Entry 8ORF (electron microscopy, 2.50 A resolution); this record covers chains B and C of the 3 polymer chains in the assembly.

[Chain B (and C)]
Molecule: Microtubule-associated protein tau
Organism: Homo sapiens
Notes: chain C of this document is another copy of the same molecule, construct and numbering; everything in this record applies to it too
UniProt: P10636 (TAU_HUMAN), isoform P10636-7; residues 30-441 here correspond to UniProt positions 1-412 (UniProt number = residue number - 29)
Chain sequence (412 residues; row label = number of the first residue in the row):
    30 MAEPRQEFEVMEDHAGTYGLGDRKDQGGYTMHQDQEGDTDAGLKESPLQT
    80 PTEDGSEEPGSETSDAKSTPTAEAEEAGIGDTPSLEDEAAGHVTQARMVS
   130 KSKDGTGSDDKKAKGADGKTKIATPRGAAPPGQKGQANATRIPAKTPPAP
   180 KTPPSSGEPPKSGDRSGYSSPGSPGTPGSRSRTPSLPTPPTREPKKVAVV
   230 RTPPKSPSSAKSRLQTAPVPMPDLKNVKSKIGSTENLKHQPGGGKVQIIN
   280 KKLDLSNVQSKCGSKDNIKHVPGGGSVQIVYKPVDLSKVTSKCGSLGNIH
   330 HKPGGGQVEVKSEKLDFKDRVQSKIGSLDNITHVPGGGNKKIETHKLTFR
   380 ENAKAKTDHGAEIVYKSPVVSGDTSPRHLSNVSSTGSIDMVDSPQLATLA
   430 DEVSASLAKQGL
Not modelled in the structure: 30-276, 378-441
Swiss-Prot annotation at these positions:
  - site (Not glycated): Lys53, Lys73, Lys96
  - modified residue: Ala31 (N-acetylalanine), Tyr47 (Phosphotyrosine), Tyr58 (Phosphotyrosine), Ser75 (Phosphoserine), Ser90 (Phosphoserine), Thr98 (Phosphothreonine), Thr100 (Phosphothreonine)
  - cross-link: Lys73 (Glycyl lysine isopeptide (Lys-Gly) (interchain with G-Cter in ubiquitin))

[Chain B / chain C interface]
Residue-residue contacts - 239 pairs, chain B then chain C:
  Ile277(B) - Ile277(C)
  Ile278(B) - Ile277(C)  hydrogen bond (backbone-backbone)
  Ile278(B) - Ile278(C)
  Ile278(B) - Asn279(C)  hydrogen bond (backbone-backbone)
  Asn279(B) - Asn279(C)  hydrogen bond
  Lys280(B) - Asn279(C)  hydrogen bond (backbone-backbone)
  Lys280(B) - Lys280(C)
  Lys280(B) - Lys281(C)  hydrogen bond (backbone-backbone)
  Lys281(B) - Lys281(C)
  Leu282(B) - Lys281(C)  hydrogen bond (backbone-backbone)
  Leu282(B) - Leu282(C)  hydrophobic
  Leu282(B) - Asp283(C)  hydrogen bond (backbone-backbone)
  Asp283(B) - Asp283(C)
  Leu284(B) - Asp283(C)  hydrogen bond (backbone-backbone)
  Leu284(B) - Leu284(C)  hydrophobic
  Ser285(B) - Asp283(C)  hydrogen bond
  Ser285(B) - Ser285(C)  hydrogen bond (side chain-backbone)
  Asn286(B) - Ser285(C)  hydrogen bond (backbone-backbone)
  Asn286(B) - Asn286(C)  hydrogen bond
  Asn286(B) - Val287(C)  hydrogen bond (backbone-backbone)
  Val287(B) - Val287(C)
  Gln288(B) - Val287(C)  hydrogen bond (backbone-backbone)
  Gln288(B) - Gln288(C)  hydrogen bond
  Gln288(B) - Ser289(C)  hydrogen bond (backbone-backbone)
  Gln288(B) - Cys291(C)
  Ser289(B) - Ser289(C)
  Lys290(B) - Ser289(C)  hydrogen bond (backbone-backbone)
  Lys290(B) - Lys290(C)
  Cys291(B) - Cys291(C)
  Cys291(B) - Gly292(C)  hydrogen bond (backbone-backbone)
  Gly292(B) - Gly292(C)
  Gly292(B) - Asp295(C)
  Ser293(B) - Lys290(C)  hydrogen bond (side chain-backbone)
  Ser293(B) - Cys291(C)
  Ser293(B) - Gly292(C)  hydrogen bond (side chain-backbone)
  Ser293(B) - Ser293(C)  hydrogen bond (side chain-backbone)
  Ser293(B) - Asp295(C)
  Lys294(B) - Ser293(C)  hydrogen bond (backbone-backbone)
  Lys294(B) - Lys294(C)
  Lys294(B) - Asp295(C)  hydrogen bond (backbone-side chain)
  Asp295(B) - Asp295(C)  hydrogen bond (backbone-side chain)
  Asp295(B) - Asn296(C)  hydrogen bond (backbone-backbone)
  Asn296(B) - Asn296(C)
  Asn296(B) - Lys298(C)  hydrogen bond
  Ile297(B) - Asn296(C)  hydrogen bond (backbone-backbone)
  Ile297(B) - Ile297(C)
  Ile297(B) - Lys298(C)  hydrogen bond (backbone-backbone)
  Ile297(B) - Gln307(C)
  Lys298(B) - Lys298(C)
  His299(B) - Lys298(C)  hydrogen bond (backbone-backbone)
  His299(B) - His299(C)  hydrogen bond
  His299(B) - Val300(C)  hydrogen bond (backbone-backbone)
  His299(B) - Ser305(C)
  His299(B) - Val306(C)
  His299(B) - Gln307(C)
  Val300(B) - Val300(C)
  Val300(B) - Ile354(C)  hydrophobic
  Pro301(B) - Pro301(C)
  Pro301(B) - Gly302(C)  hydrogen bond (backbone-backbone)
  Pro301(B) - Ser305(C)
  Gly302(B) - Gly302(C)  hydrogen bond (backbone-backbone)
  Gly302(B) - Gly303(C)  hydrogen bond (backbone-backbone)
  Gly302(B) - Val350(C)
  Gly303(B) - Gly303(C)
  Gly304(B) - Gly303(C)  hydrogen bond (backbone-backbone)
  Gly304(B) - Gly304(C)  hydrogen bond (backbone-backbone)
  Ser305(B) - Gly304(C)  hydrogen bond (backbone-backbone)
  Ser305(B) - Ser305(C)  hydrogen bond (backbone-side chain)
  Ser305(B) - Val306(C)  hydrogen bond (backbone-backbone)
  Val306(B) - Val306(C)
  Gln307(B) - Val306(C)  hydrogen bond (backbone-backbone)
  Gln307(B) - Gln307(C)  hydrogen bond
  Gln307(B) - Ile308(C)  hydrogen bond (backbone-backbone)
  Ile308(B) - Ile308(C)
  Val309(B) - Ile308(C)  hydrogen bond (backbone-backbone)
  Val309(B) - Val309(C)
  Val309(B) - Tyr310(C)  hydrogen bond (backbone-backbone)
  Tyr310(B) - Tyr310(C)  hydrophobic
  Lys311(B) - Asp295(C)  salt bridge
  Lys311(B) - Tyr310(C)  hydrogen bond (backbone-backbone)
  Lys311(B) - Lys311(C)
  Pro312(B) - Tyr310(C)
  Pro312(B) - Pro312(C)
  Val313(B) - Gln288(C)  hydrogen bond (backbone-side chain)
  Val313(B) - Cys291(C)  hydrophobic
  Val313(B) - Pro312(C)  hydrogen bond (backbone-backbone)
  Val313(B) - Val313(C)
  Val313(B) - Asp314(C)  hydrogen bond (backbone-backbone)
  Asp314(B) - Asp314(C)
  Leu315(B) - Asn286(C)
  Leu315(B) - Val287(C)
  Leu315(B) - Gln288(C)
  Leu315(B) - Asp314(C)  hydrogen bond (backbone-backbone)
  Leu315(B) - Leu315(C)
  Leu315(B) - Ser316(C)  hydrogen bond (backbone-backbone)
  Ser316(B) - Ser316(C)
  Lys317(B) - Leu284(C)
  Lys317(B) - Asn286(C)
  Lys317(B) - Ser316(C)  hydrogen bond (backbone-backbone)
  Lys317(B) - Lys317(C)
  Lys317(B) - Val318(C)  hydrogen bond (backbone-backbone)
  Val318(B) - Val318(C)
  Thr319(B) - Val318(C)  hydrogen bond (backbone-backbone)
  Thr319(B) - Thr319(C)
  Thr319(B) - Ser320(C)
  Ser320(B) - Ser320(C)
  Lys321(B) - Ser320(C)  hydrogen bond (backbone-backbone)
  Lys321(B) - Lys321(C)
  Lys321(B) - Cys322(C)  hydrogen bond (backbone-backbone)
  Cys322(B) - Cys322(C)
  Gly323(B) - Cys322(C)  hydrogen bond (backbone-backbone)
  Gly323(B) - Ser324(C)
  Ser324(B) - Ser324(C)  hydrogen bond (side chain-backbone)
  Leu325(B) - Ser324(C)  hydrogen bond (backbone-backbone)
  Gly326(B) - Ser324(C)  hydrogen bond (backbone-backbone)
  Gly326(B) - Gly326(C)
  Asn327(B) - Cys322(C)  hydrogen bond (backbone-side chain)
  Asn327(B) - Gly326(C)  hydrogen bond (backbone-backbone)
  Asn327(B) - Asn327(C)
  Asn327(B) - Ile328(C)  hydrogen bond (backbone-backbone)
  Ile328(B) - Ser320(C)
  Ile328(B) - Cys322(C)  hydrophobic
  Ile328(B) - Ile328(C)
  His329(B) - Ile328(C)  hydrogen bond (backbone-backbone)
  His329(B) - His329(C)
  His329(B) - His330(C)  hydrogen bond (backbone-backbone)
  His330(B) - Val318(C)
  His330(B) - His330(C)
  Lys331(B) - His330(C)  hydrogen bond (backbone-backbone)
  Lys331(B) - Lys331(C)
  Pro332(B) - His330(C)
  Pro332(B) - Pro332(C)
  Gly333(B) - Pro332(C)  hydrogen bond (backbone-backbone)
  Gly333(B) - Gly334(C)
  Gly334(B) - Gly334(C)
  Gly334(B) - Gly335(C)
  Gly335(B) - Tyr310(C)
  Gly335(B) - Gly335(C)
  Gln336(B) - Gly335(C)  hydrogen bond (backbone-backbone)
  Gln336(B) - Gln336(C)  hydrogen bond
  Gln336(B) - Val337(C)  hydrogen bond (backbone-backbone)
  Val337(B) - Ile308(C)  hydrophobic
  Val337(B) - Tyr310(C)  hydrophobic
  Val337(B) - Val337(C)
  Glu338(B) - Val337(C)  hydrogen bond (backbone-backbone)
  Glu338(B) - Glu338(C)
  Glu338(B) - Val339(C)  hydrogen bond (backbone-backbone)
  Val339(B) - Ile308(C)  hydrophobic
  Val339(B) - Val339(C)
  Lys340(B) - Val339(C)  hydrogen bond (backbone-backbone)
  Lys340(B) - Lys340(C)
  Lys340(B) - Ser341(C)  hydrogen bond (backbone-backbone)
  Ser341(B) - Ser341(C)
  Glu342(B) - Ser341(C)  hydrogen bond (backbone-backbone)
  Glu342(B) - Glu342(C)
  Lys343(B) - Glu342(C)  hydrogen bond (backbone-backbone)
  Lys343(B) - Lys343(C)
  Lys343(B) - Leu344(C)  hydrogen bond (backbone-backbone)
  Leu344(B) - Leu344(C)
  Asp345(B) - Leu344(C)  hydrogen bond (backbone-backbone)
  Asp345(B) - Asp345(C)
  Asp345(B) - Phe346(C)  hydrogen bond (backbone-backbone)
  Phe346(B) - Phe346(C)  hydrophobic
  Lys347(B) - Asp345(C)
  Lys347(B) - Phe346(C)  hydrogen bond (backbone-backbone)
  Lys347(B) - Lys347(C)
  Asp348(B) - Asp348(C)
  Asp348(B) - Arg349(C)
  Arg349(B) - Arg349(C)
  Arg349(B) - Val350(C)  hydrogen bond (backbone-backbone)
  Val350(B) - Val350(C)
  Gln351(B) - Val350(C)  hydrogen bond (backbone-backbone)
  Gln351(B) - Gln351(C)
  Gln351(B) - Ser352(C)  hydrogen bond (backbone-backbone)
  Ser352(B) - Ser352(C)
  Lys353(B) - Ser352(C)  hydrogen bond (backbone-backbone)
  Lys353(B) - Lys353(C)
  Lys353(B) - Ile354(C)  hydrogen bond (backbone-backbone)
  Ile354(B) - Ile354(C)
  Gly355(B) - Ile354(C)  hydrogen bond (backbone-backbone)
  Gly355(B) - Gly355(C)
  Ser356(B) - Ile354(C)
  Ser356(B) - Gly355(C)  hydrogen bond (backbone-backbone)
  Ser356(B) - Ser356(C)
  Ser356(B) - Leu357(C)
  Leu357(B) - Leu357(C)  hydrophobic
  Asp358(B) - Lys298(C)  salt bridge
  Asp358(B) - Leu357(C)  hydrogen bond (backbone-backbone)
  Asp358(B) - Asp358(C)
  Asn359(B) - Ser356(C)  hydrogen bond
  Asn359(B) - Leu357(C)
  Asn359(B) - Asp358(C)
  Asn359(B) - Asn359(C)  hydrogen bond
  Asn359(B) - Ile360(C)  hydrogen bond (backbone-backbone)
  Asn359(B) - Thr373(C)
  Ile360(B) - Ile360(C)
  Thr361(B) - Ile360(C)  hydrogen bond (backbone-backbone)
  Thr361(B) - Thr361(C)
  Thr361(B) - His362(C)  hydrogen bond (backbone-backbone)
  Thr361(B) - Ile371(C)
  Thr361(B) - Glu372(C)
  Thr361(B) - Thr373(C)  hydrogen bond
  His362(B) - His362(C)
  His362(B) - Val363(C)  hydrogen bond (backbone-backbone)
  His362(B) - Pro364(C)
  Val363(B) - Val363(C)  hydrophobic
  Val363(B) - Pro364(C)
  Val363(B) - Gly365(C)
  Val363(B) - Asn368(C)
  Val363(B) - Ile371(C)  hydrophobic
  Pro364(B) - Pro364(C)  hydrophobic
  Pro364(B) - Gly365(C)
  Gly365(B) - Gly365(C)
  Gly365(B) - Gly366(C)  hydrogen bond (backbone-backbone)
  Gly365(B) - Asn368(C)  hydrogen bond (backbone-side chain)
  Gly366(B) - Gly366(C)  hydrogen bond (backbone-backbone)
  Gly366(B) - Gly367(C)  hydrogen bond (backbone-backbone)
  Gly366(B) - Asn368(C)
  Gly367(B) - Asn368(C)
  Asn368(B) - Asn368(C)  hydrogen bond (backbone-side chain)
  Asn368(B) - Lys369(C)  hydrogen bond (backbone-backbone)
  Lys369(B) - Lys369(C)
  Lys370(B) - Lys369(C)  hydrogen bond (backbone-backbone)
  Lys370(B) - Lys370(C)
  Ile371(B) - Lys370(C)  hydrogen bond (backbone-backbone)
  Ile371(B) - Ile371(C)
  Ile371(B) - Glu372(C)  hydrogen bond (backbone-backbone)
  Glu372(B) - Glu372(C)
  Thr373(B) - Glu372(C)  hydrogen bond (backbone-backbone)
  Thr373(B) - Thr373(C)
  Thr373(B) - His374(C)  hydrogen bond (backbone-backbone)
  His374(B) - His374(C)
  His374(B) - Lys375(C)  hydrogen bond (backbone-backbone)
  Lys375(B) - Glu372(C)  salt bridge
  Lys375(B) - Lys375(C)
  Leu376(B) - Lys375(C)  hydrogen bond (backbone-backbone)
  Leu376(B) - Leu376(C)
  Leu376(B) - Thr377(C)  hydrogen bond (backbone-backbone)
  Thr377(B) - Thr377(C)
Interface residues without a listed pair, chain C (101 interface residues in all): Gly323, Leu325, Gly333

[In short]
Chain B and chain C each contribute 101 residues to their interface; the contacts include 108 hydrogen bonds
and 3 salt bridges. Polar contacts include Lys311(B)-Asp295(C), Asp358(B)-Lys298(C) and Lys375(B)-Glu372(C).
Chain B and chain C are both Microtubule-associated protein tau (Homo sapiens); the structure, Cryo-EM
structure of SH-SY5Y seeded with filaments from corticobasal degeneration extracts, was determined by electron
microscopy, deposited together with 8ORE and 8ORG.
